PDB entry 9I86 | electron microscopy, 2.75 A resolution | chains Z and E of the 8 polymer chains in the assembly

[Chain Z]
Molecule: ssDNA poly(dT), 80mer
Sequence (80 nucleotides; each row starts with the number of its first residue):
     1 TTTTTTTTTT TTTTTTTTTT TTTTTTTTTT TTTTTTTTTT TTTTTTTTTT TTTTTTTTTT
    61 TTTTTTTTTT TTTTTTTTTT
Disordered / not traced: 21-80

[Chain E]
Molecule: Single-stranded DNA-binding protein
From: Enterobacteria phage PRD1
Reference sequence: P17637 (VP12_BPPRD); residues 1-160 here = UniProt positions 1-160
Chain sequence (160 residues; numbered 1 to 160; the number before each row is that of its first residue):
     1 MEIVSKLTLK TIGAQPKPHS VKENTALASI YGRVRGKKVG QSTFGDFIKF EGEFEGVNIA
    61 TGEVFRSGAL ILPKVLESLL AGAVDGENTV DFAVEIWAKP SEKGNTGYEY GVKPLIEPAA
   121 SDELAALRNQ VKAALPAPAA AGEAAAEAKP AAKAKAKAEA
Disordered / not traced: 136-160
Reported in the primary citation:
  - binding site for ssDNA poly(dT), 80mer: Lys6, Lys10, Gln15, Phe44, Lys103, Tyr108, Tyr110
  - mutagenesis - F44A: decreased binding to ssDNA poly(dT), 80mer (chain Z)
  - mutagenesis - K10A/F44A: abolished binding to ssDNA poly(dT), 80mer (chain Z)

[How chain Z and chain E interact]
Pairs across the interface (18):
  DT1(Z) - Asn105(E)  base contact
  DT1(Z) - Thr106(E)  base contact
  DT1(Z) - Tyr108(E)  phosphate contact
  DT1(Z) - Glu109(E)  phosphate contact
  DT1(Z) - Tyr110(E)  phosphate contact
  DT2(Z) - Gln15(E)  phosphate contact
  DT2(Z) - Phe44(E)  stacking on the base
  DT2(Z) - Tyr108(E)  hydrogen bond to the phosphate
  DT2(Z) - Tyr110(E)  hydrogen bond to the phosphate
  DT3(Z) - Lys10(E)  salt bridge to the phosphate
  DT3(Z) - Gln15(E)  phosphate contact
  DT3(Z) - Ser42(E)  hydrogen bond to the base
  DT3(Z) - Phe44(E)  sugar contact
  DT4(Z) - Thr8(E)  base contact
  DT4(Z) - Phe47(E)  base contact
  DT4(Z) - Ile71(E)  base contact
  DT5(Z) - Lys6(E)  phosphate contact
  DT6(Z) - Ser5(E)  phosphate contact
Interface residues without a listed pair, chain E (15 interface residues in all): Thr43

[Summary]
6 residues of chain Z face 15 of chain E across their interface; the contacts include 3 hydrogen bonds, 1 salt
bridge and 1 aromatic stacking contact. Polar pairs include DT3(Z)-Ser42(E), DT2(Z)-Tyr108(E) and
DT2(Z)-Tyr110(E). The paper reports a binding site for ssDNA poly(dT), 80mer at Lys6(E), Lys10(E) and Gln15(E)
among others; F44A of chain E reduces binding to ssDNA poly(dT), 80mer (chain Z).
Chain Z is ssDNA poly(dT), 80mer and chain E is Single-stranded DNA-binding protein (Enterobacteria phage
PRD1); the structure, Enterobacteriaphage PRD1 - P12 protein filament in complex with poly(dT) ssDNA, was
determined by electron microscopy together with 9GFQ from the same study.
